PDB entry 2ZW6 | X-ray diffraction, 2.50 A resolution | chains A and B

# Chain A (and B)
Molecule: Bleomycin acetyltransferase
Source organism: Streptomyces verticillus
Notes: chain B of this document is another copy of the same molecule, construct and numbering; everything in this record applies to it too
UniProtKB: Q53796 (Q53796_9ACTO); residues 1-301 here = UniProt positions 1-301
Sequence (301 residues; numbered 1 to 301; the number before each row is that of its first residue):
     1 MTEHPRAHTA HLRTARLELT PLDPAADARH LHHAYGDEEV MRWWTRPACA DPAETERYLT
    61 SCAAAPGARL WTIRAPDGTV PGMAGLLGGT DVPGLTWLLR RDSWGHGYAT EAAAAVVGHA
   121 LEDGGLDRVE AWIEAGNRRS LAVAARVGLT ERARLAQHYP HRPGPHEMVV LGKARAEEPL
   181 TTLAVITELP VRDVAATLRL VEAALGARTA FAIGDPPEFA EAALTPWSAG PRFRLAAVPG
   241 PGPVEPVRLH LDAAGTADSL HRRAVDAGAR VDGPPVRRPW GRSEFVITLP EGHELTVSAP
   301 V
Disordered / not traced: 1-4 (chain B: 1-7)
From the paper describing this entry:
  - specificity-determining residues: Glu-188 (proposed by the authors, not directly observed)

# Chain A / chain B interface
Contacting residue pairs - 101 pairs, chain A then chain B:
  Val-92(A) / Pro-226(B)
  Val-92(A) / Ser-228(B)
  Arg-128(A) / Pro-226(B)
  Arg-128(A) / Trp-227(B)
  Val-129(A) / Trp-227(B)
  Glu-130(A) / Trp-227(B)
  Glu-130(A) / Ser-228(B)  hydrogen bond (side chain-backbone)
  Trp-132(A) / Ser-228(B)
  Ala-145(A) / Arg-138(B)
  Arg-146(A) / Arg-138(B)
  Gly-148(A) / Arg-138(B)
  Glu-151(A) / Glu-151(B)
  Glu-151(A) / Arg-154(B)
  Arg-152(A) / Trp-227(B)
  Ala-153(A) / Ala-229(B)
  Ala-153(A) / Gly-230(B)
  Arg-154(A) / Glu-151(B)  hydrogen bond (side chain-backbone)
  Arg-154(A) / Leu-183(B)
  Leu-155(A) / Ala-229(B)  hydrophobic
  Glu-167(A) / Leu-183(B)
  Gly-172(A) / Trp-227(B)
  Lys-173(A) / Trp-227(B)
  Ala-174(A) / Trp-227(B)
  Leu-180(A) / Thr-256(B)
  Leu-180(A) / Ser-259(B)
  Leu-180(A) / Leu-260(B)  hydrophobic
  Leu-180(A) / Arg-263(B)
  Thr-181(A) / Ala-253(B)
  Thr-181(A) / Ala-254(B)  hydrogen bond (backbone-backbone)
  Thr-182(A) / Leu-224(B)
  Thr-182(A) / Thr-225(B)
  Thr-182(A) / Pro-231(B)
  Thr-182(A) / Asp-252(B)
  Leu-183(A) / Arg-154(B)
  Leu-183(A) / Leu-155(B)
  Leu-183(A) / Pro-231(B)
  Leu-183(A) / Asp-252(B)  hydrogen bond (backbone-backbone)
  Leu-183(A) / Ala-253(B)
  Leu-183(A) / Ala-254(B)  hydrophobic
  Ala-184(A) / Pro-231(B)
  Ala-184(A) / His-250(B)
  Ala-184(A) / Leu-251(B)
  Ala-184(A) / Asp-252(B)  hydrogen bond (backbone-backbone)
  Val-185(A) / Thr-187(B)
  Val-185(A) / Leu-224(B)  hydrophobic
  Val-185(A) / His-250(B)
  Val-185(A) / Leu-251(B)  hydrophobic
  Ile-186(A) / Leu-249(B)
  Ile-186(A) / His-250(B)  hydrogen bond (backbone-backbone)
  Ile-186(A) / Asp-252(B)
  Thr-187(A) / Thr-187(B)
  Thr-187(A) / Arg-248(B)
  Thr-187(A) / Leu-249(B)
  Glu-188(A) / Arg-248(B)  hydrogen bond (backbone-backbone)
  Leu-224(A) / Thr-182(B)
  Leu-224(A) / Val-185(B)  hydrophobic
  Thr-225(A) / Thr-182(B)
  Pro-226(A) / Val-92(B)
  Pro-226(A) / Arg-128(B)
  Trp-227(A) / Arg-128(B)
  Trp-227(A) / Val-129(B)
  Trp-227(A) / Glu-130(B)
  Trp-227(A) / Arg-152(B)
  Trp-227(A) / Gly-172(B)
  Trp-227(A) / Lys-173(B)
  Trp-227(A) / Ala-174(B)
  Ser-228(A) / Glu-130(B)  hydrogen bond
  Ser-228(A) / Trp-132(B)
  Ala-229(A) / Ala-153(B)  hydrophobic
  Ala-229(A) / Leu-155(B)  hydrophobic
  Gly-230(A) / Ala-153(B)
  Pro-231(A) / Thr-182(B)
  Pro-231(A) / Leu-183(B)
  Pro-231(A) / Ala-184(B)
  Arg-234(A) / His-250(B)  hydrogen bond
  Glu-245(A) / Glu-245(B)
  Arg-248(A) / Thr-187(B)
  Arg-248(A) / Glu-188(B)  hydrogen bond (backbone-backbone)
  Leu-249(A) / Val-185(B)  hydrophobic
  Leu-249(A) / Ile-186(B)
  Leu-249(A) / Thr-187(B)
  His-250(A) / Ala-184(B)
  His-250(A) / Val-185(B)
  His-250(A) / Ile-186(B)  hydrogen bond (backbone-backbone)
  His-250(A) / Arg-234(B)  hydrogen bond
  Leu-251(A) / Thr-182(B)
  Leu-251(A) / Ala-184(B)
  Leu-251(A) / Val-185(B)  hydrophobic
  Asp-252(A) / Thr-182(B)
  Asp-252(A) / Leu-183(B)  hydrogen bond (backbone-backbone)
  Asp-252(A) / Ala-184(B)  hydrogen bond (backbone-backbone)
  Asp-252(A) / Ile-186(B)
  Ala-253(A) / Thr-181(B)
  Ala-253(A) / Leu-183(B)
  Ala-254(A) / Leu-180(B)
  Ala-254(A) / Thr-181(B)  hydrogen bond (backbone-backbone)
  Ala-254(A) / Leu-183(B)  hydrophobic
  Gly-255(A) / Pro-179(B)
  Gly-255(A) / Leu-180(B)
  Ser-259(A) / Leu-180(B)
  Leu-260(A) / Leu-180(B)  hydrophobic
Also at the interface, not in a pair above, chain A (55 interface residues in all): Val-147, Thr-150, Ala-156, Glu-178, Pro-179, Pro-243, Val-244, Thr-256, Arg-263
Also at the interface, not in a pair above, chain B (50 interface residues in all): Thr-150, Ala-156, Glu-167, Glu-178, Gly-255

# Summary
Chain A and chain B form an interface of 55 and 50 residues respectively, with 15 hydrogen bonds. Polar
contacts include Glu-130(A)/Ser-228(B), Arg-154(A)/Glu-151(B) and Arg-234(A)/His-250(B). From the paper: the
specificity determinant Glu-188(A).
Both chains are Bleomycin acetyltransferase (Streptomyces verticillus). Entry 2ZW6 (Crystal structure of
bleomycin N-acetyltransferase from bleomycin-producing Streptomyces verticillus ATCC15003) was determined by
X-ray diffraction (same publication as 2ZW5 and 2ZW7).
